7JM7 - chains A and C of the 4 polymer chains in the assembly; structure by electron microscopy, 2.82 A resolution.

[Chain A (and C)]
Molecule: H(+)/Cl(-) exchange transporter 7
Organism: Homo sapiens
Notes: chain C of this document is another copy of the same molecule, construct and numbering; everything in this record applies to it too
UniProtKB: P51798 (CLCN7_HUMAN); residues 1-805 here = UniProt positions 1-805
Amino-acid sequence (805 residues; each row starts with the number of its first residue):
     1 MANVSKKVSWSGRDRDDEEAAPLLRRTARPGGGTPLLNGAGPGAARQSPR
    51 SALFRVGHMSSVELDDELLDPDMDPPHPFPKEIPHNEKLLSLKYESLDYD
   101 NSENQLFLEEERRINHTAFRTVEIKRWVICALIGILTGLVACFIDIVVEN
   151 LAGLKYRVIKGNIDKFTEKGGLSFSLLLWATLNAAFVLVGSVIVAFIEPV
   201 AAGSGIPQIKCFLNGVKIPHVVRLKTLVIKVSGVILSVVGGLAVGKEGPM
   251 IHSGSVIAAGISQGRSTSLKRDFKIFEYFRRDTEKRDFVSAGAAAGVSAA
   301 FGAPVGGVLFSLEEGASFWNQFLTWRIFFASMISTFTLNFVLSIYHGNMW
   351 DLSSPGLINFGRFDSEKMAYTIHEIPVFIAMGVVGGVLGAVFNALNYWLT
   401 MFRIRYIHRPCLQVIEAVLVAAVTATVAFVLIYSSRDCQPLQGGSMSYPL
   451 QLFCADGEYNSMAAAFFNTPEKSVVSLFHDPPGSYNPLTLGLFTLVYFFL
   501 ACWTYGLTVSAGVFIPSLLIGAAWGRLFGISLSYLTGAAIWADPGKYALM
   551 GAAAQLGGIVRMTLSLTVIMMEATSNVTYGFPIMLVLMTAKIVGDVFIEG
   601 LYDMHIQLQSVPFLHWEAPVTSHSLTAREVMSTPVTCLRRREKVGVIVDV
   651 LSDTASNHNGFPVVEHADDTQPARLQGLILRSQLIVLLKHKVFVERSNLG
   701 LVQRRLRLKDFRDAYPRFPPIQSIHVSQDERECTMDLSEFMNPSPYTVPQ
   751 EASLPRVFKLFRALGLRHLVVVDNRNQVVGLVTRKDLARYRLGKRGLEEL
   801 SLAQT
Disordered / not traced: 1-90, 349-351, 666-672, 696-703, 792-805
Disulfides: Cys-438/Cys-454
Ion coordination: Mg2+: Glu-95 (together with ATP)
Residues lining bound ligands:
  - 0J1 ((2R)-3-{[(R)-hydroxy{[(1S,2R,3S,4S,5R,6R)-2,3,4,6-tetrahydroxy-5-(phosphonooxy)cyclohexyl]oxy}phosphoryl]oxy}propane-1,2-diyl dinonanoate): Leu-132, Leu-136, Leu-139, Val-140, Pro-219, Val-222, Arg-223, Leu-224, Leu-227, Val-256, Ile-257, Ala-259, Gly-260, Ile-261, Gln-263, Gly-264, Arg-265, Ser-266, Thr-267, Ser-268, Phe-273, Ile-275, Phe-276, Lys-285, Pro-716, Arg-717
  - ATP (adenosine-5'-triphosphate): Tyr-94, Glu-95, Ser-96, Ser-632, Pro-634, Val-635, Thr-636, Asn-657, His-658, Asn-659, Gly-660, Phe-661, Pro-662, Arg-767, His-768, Leu-781, Thr-783, Arg-784, Lys-785, Asp-786
Curated features (UniProtKB/Swiss-Prot):
  - motif: Gly-203 to Pro-207 (Selectivity filter part_1), Gly-245 to Pro-249 (Selectivity filter part_2), Gly-512 to Pro-516 (Selectivity filter part_3)
  - binding site (chloride): Ser-204, Phe-514, Tyr-602
  - binding site (ATP): His-658 to Gly-660, Thr-783 to Asp-786
  - site: Glu-247 (Mediates proton transfer from the outer aqueous phase to the interior of the protein), Glu-314 (Mediates proton transfer from the protein to the inner aqueous phase)
  - modified residue (Phosphoserine): Ser-9, Ser-60, Ser-801
  - natural variant: Leu-132 (L132P: In OPTB4), Leu-213 (L213F: In OPTA2; uncertain significance), Asn-214 (N214S: In OPTB4), Gly-215 (G215R: In OPTA2), Leu-224 (L224R: In OPTB4; uncertain significance), Leu-227 (deletion: In OPTB4), Gly-240 (G240R: In OPTB4), Pro-249 (P249R: In OPTB4), Ile-261 (I261F: In OPTB4), Arg-286 (R286Q: In OPTA2; R286W: In OPTA2; uncertain significance), Ser-290 (S290Y: In OPTA2; uncertain significance), Ala-299 (A299V: In OPTB4; uncertain significance), 20 further natural variant entries in UniProt
From the paper describing this entry:
  - conformationally variable residues (helix shift, side-chain flip): Glu-168, Phe-301, Phe-514
  - binding site for ATP: Arg-767
  - disease-associated variants - Y715C: increased catalytic activity (citing earlier work)

[Chain A / chain C interface]
Pairs across the interface (71):
  Glu-103(A) / Ser-753(C)
  Pro-304(A) / Val-577(C)
  Val-305(A) / Val-305(C)  hydrophobic
  Leu-312(A) / Trp-319(C)  hydrophobic
  Glu-313(A) / Trp-319(C)
  Glu-313(A) / Gln-321(C)  hydrogen bond
  Ala-316(A) / Trp-319(C)  hydrophobic
  Ser-317(A) / Trp-319(C)  hydrogen bond (backbone-backbone)
  Phe-318(A) / Lys-759(C)
  Trp-319(A) / Leu-312(C)  hydrophobic
  Trp-319(A) / Glu-313(C)
  Trp-319(A) / Ala-316(C)  hydrophobic
  Trp-319(A) / Ser-317(C)  hydrogen bond (backbone-backbone)
  Asn-320(A) / Glu-617(C)
  Gln-321(A) / Glu-313(C)  hydrogen bond
  Gln-321(A) / Trp-616(C)
  Phe-322(A) / Glu-617(C)
  Thr-324(A) / Leu-564(C)
  Trp-325(A) / Thr-563(C)  hydrogen bond
  Trp-325(A) / Leu-564(C)
  Phe-328(A) / Leu-564(C)  hydrophobic
  Phe-328(A) / Thr-567(C)
  Phe-328(A) / Met-571(C)  hydrophobic
  Phe-328(A) / Met-584(C)  hydrophobic
  Phe-329(A) / Met-584(C)  hydrophobic
  Phe-329(A) / Met-588(C)  hydrophobic
  Met-332(A) / Gly-580(C)
  Met-332(A) / Phe-581(C)
  Met-332(A) / Met-584(C)  hydrophobic
  Ile-333(A) / Phe-581(C)  hydrophobic
  Phe-336(A) / Tyr-370(C)
  Phe-336(A) / Phe-581(C)  hydrophobic
  Arg-362(A) / Arg-362(C)
  Arg-362(A) / Asp-364(C)  salt bridge
  Asp-364(A) / Arg-362(C)  salt bridge
  Tyr-370(A) / Phe-336(C)
  Thr-563(A) / Trp-325(C)  hydrogen bond
  Leu-564(A) / Thr-324(C)
  Leu-564(A) / Trp-325(C)
  Leu-564(A) / Phe-328(C)  hydrophobic
  Thr-567(A) / Phe-328(C)
  Glu-572(A) / Val-577(C)
  Ser-575(A) / Ser-575(C)
  Val-577(A) / Glu-572(C)
  Gly-580(A) / Met-332(C)
  Phe-581(A) / Met-332(C)
  Phe-581(A) / Ile-333(C)  hydrophobic
  Phe-581(A) / Phe-336(C)  hydrophobic
  Met-584(A) / Phe-328(C)  hydrophobic
  Met-584(A) / Phe-329(C)  hydrophobic
  Met-584(A) / Met-332(C)  hydrophobic
  Met-588(A) / Phe-329(C)  hydrophobic
  Trp-616(A) / Gln-321(C)
  Glu-617(A) / Asn-320(C)
  Glu-617(A) / Phe-322(C)
  Arg-674(A) / Asn-774(C)
  Arg-674(A) / Arg-775(C)
  Ser-744(A) / Pro-749(C)
  Ser-744(A) / Arg-756(C)  hydrogen bond (backbone-side chain)
  Pro-745(A) / Arg-756(C)
  Tyr-746(A) / Arg-756(C)
  Pro-749(A) / Ser-744(C)
  Ser-753(A) / Glu-103(C)
  Arg-756(A) / Ser-744(C)  hydrogen bond (side chain-backbone)
  Arg-756(A) / Pro-745(C)
  Arg-756(A) / Tyr-746(C)  hydrogen bond
  Lys-759(A) / Phe-318(C)
  Asn-774(A) / Arg-674(C)
  Asn-774(A) / Asn-776(C)  hydrogen bond (backbone-side chain)
  Arg-775(A) / Arg-674(C)
  Asn-776(A) / Asn-774(C)  hydrogen bond (side chain-backbone)
Other interface residues (no listed pair), chain A (59 interface residues in all): Glu-111, Trp-127, Gly-302, Phe-340, Ile-372, Val-568, Met-571, Lys-591, His-623, Gln-676, Ala-752, Leu-760, Ala-763, Leu-764
Other interface residues (no listed pair), chain C (59 interface residues in all): Glu-111, Trp-127, Gly-302, Pro-304, Phe-340, Ile-372, Val-568, Lys-591, His-623, Gln-676, Ala-752, Leu-760, Ala-763, Leu-764

[Overview]
Chain A and chain C each contribute 59 residues to their interface, with 11 hydrogen bonds and 2 salt bridges.
Polar contacts include Arg-362(A)/Asp-364(C), Glu-313(A)/Gln-321(C) and Trp-325(A)/Thr-563(C). Bound to chain
A: ATP and compound 0J1. From the paper: a binding site for ATP at Arg-767(A); Y715C of chain A increases
catalytic activity.
Chain A and chain C are both H(+)/Cl(-) exchange transporter 7 (Homo sapiens); the structure, Structure of
human CLC-7/OSTM1 complex, was determined by electron microscopy (same publication as 7JM6).
